6ZJY - chains 4 and 9 of the 15 polymer chains in the assembly; structure by electron microscopy, 5.50 A resolution (low resolution: residue-level contacts below are approximate; hydrogen-bond / salt-bridge calls are withheld).

== Chain 4 ==
Molecule: NADH-quinone oxidoreductase subunit 4
Source organism: Thermus thermophilus
Notes: EC 7.1.1.-
Reference sequence: Q56220 (NQO4_THET8); residues 1-409 here = UniProt positions 1-409
Sequence (409 residues; numbered 1 to 409; the number before each row is that of its first residue):
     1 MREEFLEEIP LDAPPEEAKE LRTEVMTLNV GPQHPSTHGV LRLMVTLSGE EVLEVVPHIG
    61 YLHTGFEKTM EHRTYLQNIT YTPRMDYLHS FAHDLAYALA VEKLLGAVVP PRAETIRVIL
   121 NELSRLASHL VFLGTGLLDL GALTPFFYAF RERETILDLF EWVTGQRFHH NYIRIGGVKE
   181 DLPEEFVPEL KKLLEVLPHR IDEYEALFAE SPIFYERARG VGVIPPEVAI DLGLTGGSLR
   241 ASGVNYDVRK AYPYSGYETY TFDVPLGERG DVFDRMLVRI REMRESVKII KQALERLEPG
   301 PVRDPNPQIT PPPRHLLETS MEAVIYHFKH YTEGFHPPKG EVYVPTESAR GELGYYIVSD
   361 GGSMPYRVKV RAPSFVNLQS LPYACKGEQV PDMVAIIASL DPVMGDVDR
Disordered / not traced: 1-25
What the authors report for this chain:
  - catalytic residues: H38, Y87 (proposed by the authors, not directly observed)

== Chain 9 ==
Molecule: NADH-quinone oxidoreductase subunit 9
Source organism: Thermus thermophilus
Notes: EC 7.1.1.-
Reference sequence: Q56224 (NQO9_THET8); numbering as in UniProt (aligned over 1-182)
Sequence (182 residues; numbered 1 to 182; the number before each row is that of its first residue):
     1 MTLKALAQSL GITLKYLFSK PVTVPYPDAP VALKPRFHGR HVLTRHPNGL EKCIGCSLCA
    61 AACPAYAIYV EPAENDPENP VSAGERYAKV YEINMLRCIF CGLCEEACPT GAIVLGYDFE
   121 MADYEYSDLV YGKEDMLVDV VGTKPQRREA KRTGKPVKVG YVVPYVRPEL EGFKAPTEGG
   181 KR
Disordered / not traced: 1, 182
Ion coordination: 4Fe-4S cluster Fe site 1 near C56 (its only coordinating residue here); 4Fe-4S cluster Fe site 2: I99, F100, C101
Residues lining bound ligands:
  - 4Fe-4S cluster (SF4), molecule 1: C53, I54, G55, C56, S57, L58, C59, C108, P109, T110, A112, I113
  - 4Fe-4S cluster (SF4), molecule 2: C63, A67, R97, C98, I99, F100, C101, G102, C104
UniProt features mapped onto this chain:
  - binding site ([4Fe-4S] cluster): C53, C56, S57, C59, C63, C98, I99, C101, C104, C108

== Chain 4 / chain 9 interface ==
Contacting residue pairs - 10 pairs, chain 4 then chain 9:
  W162(4) - K34(9)
  W162(4) - R36(9)
  G165(4) - R36(9)
  G165(4) - F37(9)
  G165(4) - H38(9)
  E210(4) - T2(9)
  E210(4) - A5(9)
  S211(4) - T2(9)
  P212(4) - T2(9)
  Y331(4) - A61(9)
Interface residues without a listed pair, chain 4 (9 interface residues in all): E161, A206, T332
Interface residues without a listed pair, chain 9 (8 interface residues in all): A107

== Overview ==
9 residues of chain 4 face 8 of chain 9 across their interface. Chain 9 binds 4Fe-4S cluster. The 4Fe-4S
cluster Fe site 2 is built by I99(9), F100(9) and C101(9). UniProt lists 10 [4Fe-4S] cluster-binding residues
on chain 9. From the paper: catalytic residues H38(4) and Y87(4).
Chain 4 is NADH-quinone oxidoreductase subunit 4 and chain 9 is NADH-quinone oxidoreductase subunit 9, both
from Thermus thermophilus; the structure, Respiratory complex I from Thermus thermophilus, NAD+ dataset, minor
state, was determined by electron microscopy (same publication as 6I0D, 6I1P, 6Q8O, 6Q8W, 6Q8X, 6Y11 and 3
further entries).
